7AF5 - chains C and N of the 9 polymer chains in the assembly; structure by electron microscopy, 2.96 A resolution.

[Chain C]
Molecule: 30S ribosomal protein S3
Organism: Escherichia coli
Reference sequence: C3SQX2 (C3SQX2_ECOLX); residues 1-233 here = UniProt positions 1-233
Amino-acid sequence (233 residues; row label = number of the first residue in the row):
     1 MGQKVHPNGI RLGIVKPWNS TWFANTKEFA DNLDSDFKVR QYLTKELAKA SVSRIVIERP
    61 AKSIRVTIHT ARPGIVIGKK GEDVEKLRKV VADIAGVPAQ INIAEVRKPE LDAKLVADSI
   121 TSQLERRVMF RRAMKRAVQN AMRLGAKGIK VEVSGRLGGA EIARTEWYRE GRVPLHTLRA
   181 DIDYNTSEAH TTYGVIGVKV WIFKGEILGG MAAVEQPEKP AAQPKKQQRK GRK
Not modelled in the structure: 1, 213-233

[Chain N]
Molecule: 30S ribosomal protein S14
Organism: Escherichia coli
Reference sequence: C3SR07 (C3SR07_ECOLX); numbering as in UniProt (aligned over 1-101)
Amino-acid sequence (101 residues; row label = number of the first residue in the row):
     1 MAKQSMKARE VKRVALADKY FAKRAELKAI ISDVNASDED RWNAVLKLQT LPRDSSPSRQ
    61 RNRCRQTGRP HGFLRKFGLS RIKVREAAMR GEIPGLKKAS W
Not modelled in the structure: 1

[Chain C / chain N interface]
Contacting residue pairs (30; chain C residue first):
  Val5(C) - Lys98(N)
  His6(C) - Met89(N)  hydrogen bond (side chain-backbone)
  Asn8(C) - Met89(N)  hydrogen bond (side chain-backbone)
  Asn8(C) - Arg90(N)  hydrogen bond (side chain-backbone)
  Gly9(C) - Met89(N)  hydrogen bond (backbone-backbone)
  Leu12(C) - Ala88(N)
  Leu12(C) - Gly91(N)
  Leu12(C) - Lys97(N)
  Trp18(C) - Gly91(N)
  Trp18(C) - Ile93(N)
  Trp18(C) - Gly95(N)
  Trp18(C) - Leu96(N)  hydrogen bond (side chain-backbone)
  Asn19(C) - Arg90(N)
  Asn19(C) - Gly91(N)  hydrogen bond (backbone-backbone)
  Ser20(C) - Gly91(N)  hydrogen bond (backbone-backbone)
  Ser20(C) - Glu92(N)  hydrogen bond (side chain-backbone)
  Ser20(C) - Pro94(N)
  Trp22(C) - Pro94(N)
  Thr26(C) - Lys76(N)
  Phe29(C) - Lys76(N)
  Phe29(C) - Phe77(N)  hydrophobic
  Phe29(C) - Ile93(N)  hydrophobic
  Ala30(C) - Lys76(N)
  Ala30(C) - Phe77(N)
  Ala30(C) - Gly78(N)
  Asp31(C) - Arg65(N)
  Leu33(C) - Leu79(N)  hydrophobic
  Asp34(C) - Arg65(N)  salt bridge
  Phe37(C) - Gln66(N)
  Arg40(C) - Glu92(N)  salt bridge
Also at the interface, not in a pair above, chain C (19 interface residues in all): Ile10, Gly13
Also at the interface, not in a pair above, chain N (18 interface residues in all): Arg75

[Overview]
19 residues of chain C and 18 residues of chain N are in contact; the contacts include 8 hydrogen bonds and 2
salt bridges. Polar pairs include Asp34(C)-Arg65(N), Arg40(C)-Glu92(N) and His6(C)-Met89(N).
Chain C is 30S ribosomal protein S3 and chain N is 30S ribosomal protein S14, both from Escherichia coli; the
structure, Bacterial 30S ribosomal subunit assembly complex state I (head domain), was determined by electron
microscopy together with 7AF3, 7AF8, 7AFA, 7AFD, 7AFH, 7AFI and 17 further entries from the same study.
